PDB entry 9OXK | electron microscopy, 2.90 A resolution | chains C and F of the 32 polymer chains in the assembly

[Chain C (and F)]
Molecule: Flagellin
Organism: Shewanella oneidensis MR-1
Notes: chain F of this document is another copy of the same molecule, construct and numbering; everything in this record applies to it too
UniProt: Q8ECA6 (Q8ECA6_SHEON); residues 2-272 here = UniProt positions 2-272
Amino-acid sequence (271 residues; each row starts with the number of its first residue):
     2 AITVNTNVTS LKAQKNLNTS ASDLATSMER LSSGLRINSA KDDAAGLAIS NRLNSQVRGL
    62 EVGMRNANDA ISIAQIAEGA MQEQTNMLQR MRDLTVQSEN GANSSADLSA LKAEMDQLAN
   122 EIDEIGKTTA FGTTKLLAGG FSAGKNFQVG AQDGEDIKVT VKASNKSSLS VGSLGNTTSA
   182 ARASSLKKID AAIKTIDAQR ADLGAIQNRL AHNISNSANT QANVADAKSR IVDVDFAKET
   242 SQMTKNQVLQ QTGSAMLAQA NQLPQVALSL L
What the authors report for this chain:
  - post-translational modification sites: Ser143, Lys167, Ser180, Ser185, Lys189

[How chain C and chain F interact]
Residue-residue contacts (21):
  Ala238(C) - Gln15(F)
  Ala238(C) - Leu258(F)  hydrophobic
  Lys239(C) - Gln15(F)
  Thr241(C) - Asn262(F)
  Ser242(C) - Ser11(F)  hydrogen bond
  Ser242(C) - Gln15(F)  hydrogen bond
  Ser242(C) - Asn262(F)  hydrogen bond
  Thr245(C) - Asn262(F)
  Thr245(C) - Gln263(F)
  Lys246(C) - Val5(F)
  Lys246(C) - Asn6(F)
  Val249(C) - Val5(F)  hydrophobic
  Val249(C) - Pro265(F)
  Val249(C) - Gln266(F)
  Leu250(C) - Val5(F)  hydrophobic
  Leu250(C) - Asn6(F)
  Gln252(C) - Leu269(F)
  Thr253(C) - Leu269(F)
  Thr253(C) - Leu272(F)
  Ala256(C) - Leu272(F)  hydrophobic
  Met257(C) - Leu272(F)  hydrophobic

[Summary]
Chain C and chain F form an interface of 12 and 11 residues respectively, with 3 hydrogen bonds. Among the
polar pairs are Ser242(C)-Ser11(F), Ser242(C)-Gln15(F) and Ser242(C)-Asn262(F). The paper reports modification
sites Ser143(C), Lys167(C) and Ser180(C) among others.
Both chains are Flagellin (Shewanella oneidensis MR-1). Entry 9OXK (CryoEM structure of FlaB filament from
Shewanella oneidensis) was determined by electron microscopy together with 9OXJ from the same study.
